7DY6 - chains A and B of the 11 polymer chains in the assembly; structure by electron microscopy, 3.68 A resolution.

[Chain A (and B)]
Name: DNA-directed RNA polymerase subunit alpha
Source organism: Escherichia coli (strain K12)
Notes: EC 2.7.7.6; chain B of this document is another copy of the same molecule, construct and numbering; everything in this record applies to it too
Reference sequence: A0A4S5AL01 (A0A4S5AL01_ECOLI); numbering as in UniProt (aligned over 1-329)
Amino-acid sequence (329 residues; numbered 1 to 329; the number before each row is that of its first residue):
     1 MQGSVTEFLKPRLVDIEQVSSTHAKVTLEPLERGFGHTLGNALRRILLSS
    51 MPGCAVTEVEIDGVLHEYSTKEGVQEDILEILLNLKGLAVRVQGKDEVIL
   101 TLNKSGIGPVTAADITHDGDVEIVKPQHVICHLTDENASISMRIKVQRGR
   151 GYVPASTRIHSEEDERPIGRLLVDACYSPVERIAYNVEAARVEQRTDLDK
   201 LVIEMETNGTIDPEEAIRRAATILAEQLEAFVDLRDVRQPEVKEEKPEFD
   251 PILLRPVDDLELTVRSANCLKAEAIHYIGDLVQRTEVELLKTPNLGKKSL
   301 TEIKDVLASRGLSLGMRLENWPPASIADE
Unresolved in the structure: 1-6, 237-329 (chain B: 1-5, 20-21, 234-329)

[How chain A and chain B interact]
Residue-residue contacts - 62 pairs, chain A then chain B:
  Glu7(A) with Arg150(B), salt bridge
  Phe8(A) with Ile223(B), hydrophobic
  Leu9(A) with Gln227(B)
  Lys10(A) with Glu226(B), salt bridge; Gln227(B); Glu229(B), salt bridge
  Pro11(A) with Gln227(B); Ala230(B)
  Arg12(A) with Ala230(B)
  Leu13(A) with Phe231(B), hydrophobic
  Leu28(A) with Phe231(B), hydrophobic
  Phe35(A) with Ile46(B), hydrophobic; Ser50(B); Ile223(B), hydrophobic; Gln227(B)
  His37(A) with Arg45(B)
  Thr38(A) with Arg45(B)
  Leu39(A) with Leu228(B), hydrophobic
  Ala42(A) with Thr38(B)
  Arg45(A) with Gly34(B), hydrogen bond (side chain-backbone); His37(B); Thr38(B)
  Ile46(A) with Phe35(B), hydrophobic
  Ser50(A) with Phe8(B)
  Pro52(A) with Thr6(B)
  Arg150(A) with Thr6(B); Glu7(B), salt bridge; Phe8(B)
  Arg218(A) with Ala230(B); Phe231(B)
  Ala221(A) with Leu228(B); Phe231(B), hydrophobic; Val232(B)
  Thr222(A) with Val232(B)
  Ile223(A) with Phe8(B), hydrophobic; Phe35(B), hydrophobic
  Leu224(A) with Leu39(B), hydrophobic; Leu228(B), hydrophobic
  Ala225(A) with Leu228(B); Val232(B), hydrophobic
  Glu226(A) with Lys10(B), hydrogen bond (backbone-side chain)
  Gln227(A) with Leu9(B), hydrogen bond (side chain-backbone); Leu31(B)
  Leu228(A) with Leu39(B), hydrophobic; Leu224(B), hydrophobic; Ala225(B)
  Glu229(A) with Lys10(B), salt bridge
  Ala230(A) with Pro11(B), hydrophobic
  Phe231(A) with Leu28(B), hydrophobic; Leu39(B), hydrophobic; Ile217(B), hydrophobic; Arg218(B); Ala221(B), hydrophobic
  Val232(A) with Arg218(B); Ala221(B)
  Leu234(A) with Val14(B), hydrophobic; Glu214(B); Arg218(B)
  Arg235(A) with Arg12(B); Val14(B)
  Asp236(A) with Val14(B); Ile16(B)
Other interface residues (no listed pair), chain A (35 interface residues in all): Glu32
Other interface residues (no listed pair), chain B (40 interface residues in all): Val26, Glu32, Ala42, Leu43, Leu201, Thr222

[Summary]
Chain A and chain B form an interface of 35 and 40 residues respectively, with 3 hydrogen bonds and 5 salt
bridges. Among the polar pairs are Glu7(A)-Arg150(B), Lys10(A)-Glu226(B) and Lys10(A)-Glu229(B).
Both chains are DNA-directed RNA polymerase subunit alpha (Escherichia coli (strain K12)). Entry 7DY6 (A
refined cryo-EM structure of an Escherichia coli RNAP-promoter open complex (RPo) with SspA) was determined by
electron microscopy.
